PDB entry 3TQ1 | X-ray diffraction, 2.56 A resolution | chains A and T of the 3 polymer chains in the assembly

[Chain A]
Protein: DNA polymerase eta
Organism: Homo sapiens
Notes: EC 2.7.7.7; fragment: catalytic core
UniProt: Q9Y253 (POLH_HUMAN); numbering as in UniProt (aligned over 1-432)
Chain sequence (435 residues; numbered -2 to 432; the number before each row is that of its first residue; numbers below 1 keep their minus sign (Gly-2 is residue -2)):
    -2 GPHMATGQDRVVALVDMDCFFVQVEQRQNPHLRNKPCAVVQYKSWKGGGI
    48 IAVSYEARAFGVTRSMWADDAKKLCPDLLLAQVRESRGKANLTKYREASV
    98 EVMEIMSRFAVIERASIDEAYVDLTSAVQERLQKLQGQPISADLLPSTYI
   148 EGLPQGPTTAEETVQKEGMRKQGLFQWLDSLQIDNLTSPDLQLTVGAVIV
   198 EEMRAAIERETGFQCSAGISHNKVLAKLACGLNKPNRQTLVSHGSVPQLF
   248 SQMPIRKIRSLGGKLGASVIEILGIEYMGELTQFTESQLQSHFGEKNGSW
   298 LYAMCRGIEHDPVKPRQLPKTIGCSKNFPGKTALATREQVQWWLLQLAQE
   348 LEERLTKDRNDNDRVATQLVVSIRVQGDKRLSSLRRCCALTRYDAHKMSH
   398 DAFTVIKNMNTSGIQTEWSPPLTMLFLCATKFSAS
Unresolved in the structure: -2 to 0, 154-159, 410-412
Differences from the reference sequence: expression tag (-2 to 0); conflict Met406 (Cys in Q9Y253)
UniProt features mapped onto this chain:
  - binding site (Mg(2+)): Asp13, Met14, Asp115, Glu116
  - binding site (Mn(2+)): Asp13, Met14, Asp115, Glu116
  - binding site (a 2'-deoxyribonucleoside 5'-triphosphate): Arg61
Reported in the primary citation:
  - catalytic residues: Asp13, Asp115, Glu116
  - binding site for the 13-nt DNA strand (chain T): Arg61
  - conformationally variable residues (loop rearrangement, order/disorder transition, side-chain flip): Arg61, Lys231, Val372 to Ser380
  - contacts within the chain: Glu116-Lys224 (hydrogen bond)

[Chain T]
Molecule: 13-nt DNA strand
Sequence (13 nucleotides; numbered 1 to 13; the number before each row is that of its first residue):
     1 TCATTATGACGCT
Unresolved in the structure: 1-2

[How chain A and chain T interact]
Contacting residue pairs (33; chain A residue first):
  Gln38(A) - DT5(T)  hydrogen bond to the base
  Gln38(A) - DA6(T)  sugar contact
  Tyr39(A) - DT5(T)  phosphate contact
  Tyr39(A) - DA6(T)  hydrogen bond to the phosphate
  Trp42(A) - DA3(T)  stacking on the base
  Ile48(A) - DT5(T)  base contact
  Arg61(A) - DT5(T)  hydrogen bond to the base
  Ser62(A) - DT4(T)  base contact
  Trp64(A) - DT4(T)  sugar contact
  Lys86(A) - DT7(T)  salt bridge to the phosphate
  Leu89(A) - DA6(T)  phosphate contact
  Leu89(A) - DT7(T)  phosphate contact
  Arg93(A) - DT7(T)  salt bridge to the phosphate
  Arg93(A) - DG8(T)  salt bridge to the phosphate
  Arg313(A) - DA9(T)  salt bridge to the phosphate
  Pro316(A) - DA9(T)  phosphate contact
  Lys317(A) - DA9(T)  hydrogen bond to the phosphate
  Lys317(A) - DC10(T)  salt bridge to the phosphate
  Thr318(A) - DG8(T)  sugar contact
  Thr318(A) - DA9(T)  hydrogen bond to the phosphate
  Ile319(A) - DG8(T)  phosphate contact
  Gly320(A) - DT7(T)  sugar contact
  Gly320(A) - DG8(T)  hydrogen bond to the phosphate
  Cys321(A) - DT7(T)  phosphate contact
  Ser322(A) - DA6(T)  sugar contact
  Ser322(A) - DT7(T)  hydrogen bond to the phosphate
  Lys323(A) - DA6(T)  salt bridge to the phosphate
  Asn324(A) - DT5(T)  phosphate contact
  Asn324(A) - DA6(T)  hydrogen bond to the phosphate
  Pro326(A) - DA3(T)  sugar contact
  Gly327(A) - DA3(T)  base contact
  Arg351(A) - DT7(T)  salt bridge to the phosphate
  Arg351(A) - DG8(T)  salt bridge to the phosphate
Other interface residues (no listed pair), chain A (31 interface residues in all): Ala87, Glu110, Arg111, Ala112, Lys293, Lys311, Thr329, Glu347
Other interface residues (no listed pair), chain T (9 interface residues in all): DC12

[Summary]
The interface between chain A and chain T involves 31 residues on one side and 9 on the other, with 8 hydrogen
bonds, 8 salt bridges and 1 aromatic stacking contact. Polar pairs include Gln38(A)-DT5(T), Arg61(A)-DT5(T)
and Tyr39(A)-DA6(T). The paper reports catalytic residues Asp13(A), Asp115(A) and Glu116(A); a binding site
for the 13-nt DNA strand (chain T) at Arg61(A).
Chain A is DNA polymerase eta (Homo sapiens) and chain T is a 13-nt DNA strand; the structure, Human DNA
Polymerase eta in binary complex with DNA, was determined by X-ray diffraction.
